PDB entry 8ZC3 | electron microscopy, 4.69 A resolution (low resolution: residue-level contacts below are approximate; hydrogen-bond / salt-bridge calls are withheld) | chains A and C of the 9 polymer chains in the assembly

# Chain A (and C)
Molecule: Spike glycoprotein
Organism: Severe acute respiratory syndrome coronavirus 2
Notes: chain C of this document is another copy of the same molecule, construct and numbering; everything in this record applies to it too
UniProtKB: P0DTC2 (SPIKE_SARS2); aligned to UniProt positions 14-1202 over residues 17-1211 (the alignment contains insertions or deletions, so no single offset holds)
Sequence (1238 residues; numbered 17 to 1260; 6 numbers in that range are skipped by the numbering (no residue carries them; nothing is unmodelled there); the number before each row is that of its first residue):
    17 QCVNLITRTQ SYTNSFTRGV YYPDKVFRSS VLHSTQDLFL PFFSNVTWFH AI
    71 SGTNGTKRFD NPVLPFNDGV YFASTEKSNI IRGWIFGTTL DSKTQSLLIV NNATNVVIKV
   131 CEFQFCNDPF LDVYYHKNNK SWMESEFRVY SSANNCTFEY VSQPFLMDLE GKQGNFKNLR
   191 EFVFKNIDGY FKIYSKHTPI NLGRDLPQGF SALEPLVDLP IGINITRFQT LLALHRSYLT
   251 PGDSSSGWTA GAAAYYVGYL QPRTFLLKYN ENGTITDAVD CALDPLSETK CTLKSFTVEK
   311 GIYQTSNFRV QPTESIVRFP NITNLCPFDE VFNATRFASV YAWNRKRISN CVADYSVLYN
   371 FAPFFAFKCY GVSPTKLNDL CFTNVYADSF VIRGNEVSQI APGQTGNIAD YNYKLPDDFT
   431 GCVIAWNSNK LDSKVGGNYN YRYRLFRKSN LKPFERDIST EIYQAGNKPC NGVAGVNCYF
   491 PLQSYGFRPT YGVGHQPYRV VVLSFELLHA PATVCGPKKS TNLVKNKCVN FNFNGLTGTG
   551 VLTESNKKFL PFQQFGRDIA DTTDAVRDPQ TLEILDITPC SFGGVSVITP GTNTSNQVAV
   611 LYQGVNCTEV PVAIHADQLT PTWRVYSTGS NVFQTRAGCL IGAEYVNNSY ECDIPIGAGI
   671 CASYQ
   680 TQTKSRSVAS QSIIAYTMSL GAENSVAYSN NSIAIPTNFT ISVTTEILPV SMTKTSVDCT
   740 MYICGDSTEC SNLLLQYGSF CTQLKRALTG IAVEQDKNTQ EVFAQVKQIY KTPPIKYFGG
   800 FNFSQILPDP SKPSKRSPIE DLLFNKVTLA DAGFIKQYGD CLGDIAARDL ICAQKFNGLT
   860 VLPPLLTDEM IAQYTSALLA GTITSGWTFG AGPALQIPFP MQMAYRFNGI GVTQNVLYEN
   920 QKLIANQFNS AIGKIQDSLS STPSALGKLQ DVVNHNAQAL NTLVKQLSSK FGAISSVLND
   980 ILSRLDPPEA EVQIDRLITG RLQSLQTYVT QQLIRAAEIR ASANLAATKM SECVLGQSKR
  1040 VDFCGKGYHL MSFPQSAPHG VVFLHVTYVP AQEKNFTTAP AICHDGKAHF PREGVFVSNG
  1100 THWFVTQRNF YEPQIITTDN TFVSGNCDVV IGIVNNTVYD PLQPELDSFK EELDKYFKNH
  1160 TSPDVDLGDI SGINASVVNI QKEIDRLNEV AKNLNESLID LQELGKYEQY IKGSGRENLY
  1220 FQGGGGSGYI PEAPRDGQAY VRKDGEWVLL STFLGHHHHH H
Disordered / not traced: 17-26, 71-81, 96-99, 143-153, 161-167, 177-186, 211-214, 246-261, 621-640, 680-690, 828-855, 1148-1260
Disulfide bonds: Cys291-Cys301, Cys336-Cys361, Cys379-Cys432, Cys391-Cys525, Cys480-Cys488, Cys538-Cys590, Cys617-Cys649, Cys662-Cys671, Cys738-Cys760, Cys743-Cys749, Cys1032-Cys1043, Cys1082-Cys1126
Glycans and other covalent adducts: N-acetylglucosamine (NAG) linked to Asn61, Asn234, Asn282, Asn331, Asn603, Asn616, Asn657, Asn709, Asn717, Asn801, Asn1074, Asn1098, Asn1134
Differences from the reference sequence: variant Ile22 (Thr19 in P0DTC2), Ser27 (Ala in P0DTC2), Asp142 (Gly in P0DTC2), Gly213 (Val in P0DTC2), Asp339 (Gly in P0DTC2), Phe371 (Ser in P0DTC2), Pro373 (Ser in P0DTC2), Phe375 (Ser in P0DTC2), Ala376 (Thr in P0DTC2), Asn405 (Asp in P0DTC2), Ser408 (Arg in P0DTC2), Asn417 (Lys in P0DTC2), Lys440 (Asn in P0DTC2), Arg452 (Leu in P0DTC2), Asn477 (Ser in P0DTC2), Lys478 (Thr in P0DTC2), Ala484 (Glu in P0DTC2), Val486 (Phe in P0DTC2), Arg498 (Gln in P0DTC2), Tyr501 (Asn in P0DTC2), His505 (Tyr in P0DTC2), Gly614 (Asp in P0DTC2), Tyr655 (His in P0DTC2), Lys683 (Asn679 in P0DTC2), Lys764 (Asn in P0DTC2), Tyr796 (Asp in P0DTC2), His954 (Gln in P0DTC2), Lys969 (Asn in P0DTC2); engineered mutation Pro817 (Phe in P0DTC2), Pro892 (Ala in P0DTC2), Pro899 (Ala in P0DTC2), Pro942 (Ala in P0DTC2), Pro986 (Lys in P0DTC2), Pro987 (Val in P0DTC2); expression tag (1212-1260)
UniProt features mapped onto this chain:
  - glycosylation: Asn20 (N-linked (GlcNAc...) (complex) asparagine)

# Interface between chain A and chain C
Contacting residue pairs (138; chain A residue first):
  Gln314(A) - Lys764(C)
  Asn317(A) - Asp737(C)
  Arg319(A) - Met740(C)
  Arg319(A) - Asp745(C)
  Arg357(A) - Tyr200(C)
  Arg357(A) - Pro230(C)
  Gly381(A) - Leu984(C)
  Val382(A) - Arg983(C)
  Val382(A) - Asp985(C)
  Ser383(A) - Arg983(C)
  Ser383(A) - Leu984(C)
  Ser383(A) - Asp985(C)
  Pro384(A) - Asp985(C)
  Thr385(A) - Asp985(C)
  Lys386(A) - Leu981(C)
  Lys386(A) - Ser982(C)
  Lys386(A) - Leu984(C)
  Lys386(A) - Pro986(C)
  Asp389(A) - Ser982(C)
  Leu390(A) - Arg983(C)
  Asn394(A) - Tyr200(C)
  Asn405(A) - Phe375(C)
  Gly416(A) - Ala376(C)
  Gly416(A) - Phe377(C)
  Asn417(A) - Phe374(C)
  Asn460(A) - Thr385(C)
  Asn487(A) - Asn370(C)
  Tyr489(A) - Asn370(C)
  Gly504(A) - Val503(C)
  Leu517(A) - Arg983(C)
  Thr547(A) - Asn978(C)
  Gly548(A) - Asn978(C)
  Lys558(A) - Phe43(C)
  Phe559(A) - Phe43(C)
  Leu560(A) - Glu224(C)
  Phe562(A) - Lys41(C)
  Phe562(A) - Pro225(C)
  Gln563(A) - Lys41(C)
  Gln563(A) - Val42(C)
  Gln563(A) - Phe43(C)
  Phe565(A) - Lys41(C)
  Phe565(A) - Val42(C)
  Phe565(A) - Phe43(C)
  Gly566(A) - Val42(C)
  Gly566(A) - Phe43(C)
  Arg567(A) - Val42(C)
  Arg567(A) - Phe43(C)
  Ile569(A) - Val47(C)
  Ile569(A) - Asn960(C)
  Ile569(A) - Lys964(C)
  Ala570(A) - Val963(C)
  Ala570(A) - Ser967(C)
  Asp571(A) - Ser967(C)
  Phe592(A) - Met740(C)
  Phe592(A) - Asn856(C)
  Gln613(A) - Leu861(C)
  Ala647(A) - Pro862(C)
  Pro665(A) - Leu864(C)
  Ile666(A) - Leu864(C)
  Gly667(A) - Pro863(C)
  Gly667(A) - Leu864(C)
  Ala668(A) - Pro863(C)
  Ala668(A) - Leu864(C)
  Gly669(A) - Leu864(C)
  Leu699(A) - Ile788(C)
  Leu699(A) - Tyr873(C)
  Ala701(A) - Gln787(C)
  Ala701(A) - Ile788(C)
  Glu702(A) - Ile788(C)
  Glu702(A) - Lys790(C)
  Asn703(A) - Gln787(C)
  Asn703(A) - Ile788(C)
  Asn703(A) - Tyr789(C)
  Ser704(A) - Lys790(C)
  Val705(A) - Thr883(C)
  Val705(A) - Leu894(C)
  Val705(A) - Gln895(C)
  Ala706(A) - Gln895(C)
  Tyr707(A) - Phe797(C)
  Tyr707(A) - Thr883(C)
  Tyr707(A) - Pro897(C)
  Tyr707(A) - Phe898(C)
  Asn709(A) - Tyr796(C)
  Ser711(A) - Gln895(C)
  Ser711(A) - Pro897(C)
  Ile712(A) - Gln895(C)
  Ile712(A) - Ile896(C)
  Ala713(A) - Leu894(C)
  Ala713(A) - Gln895(C)
  Pro715(A) - Leu894(C)
  Lys947(A) - Lys776(C)
  Gln957(A) - Arg765(C)
  Thr961(A) - Ser758(C)
  Thr961(A) - Gln762(C)
  Gln965(A) - Tyr756(C)
  Gln965(A) - Gly757(C)
  Gln965(A) - Ser758(C)
  Lys969(A) - Gln755(C)
  Phe970(A) - Gln755(C)
  Phe970(A) - Tyr756(C)
  Gly971(A) - Gln755(C)
  Pro987(A) - Gly413(C)
  Arg995(A) - Asp994(C)
  Gln1002(A) - Gln1002(C)
  Gln1002(A) - Gln1005(C)
  Thr1006(A) - Phe759(C)
  Thr1006(A) - Gln762(C)
  Thr1006(A) - Gln1005(C)
  Thr1009(A) - Thr1009(C)
  Gln1010(A) - Gln762(C)
  Ile1013(A) - Leu1012(C)
  Lys1038(A) - Lys1038(C)
  Arg1039(A) - Glu1031(C)
  Arg1039(A) - Arg1039(C)
  Val1040(A) - Ser1030(C)
  Val1040(A) - Leu1034(C)
  Asp1041(A) - Ser1030(C)
  Gly1046(A) - Ala890(C)
  Tyr1047(A) - Thr887(C)
  Tyr1047(A) - Ala890(C)
  Val1068(A) - Ala890(C)
  Pro1069(A) - Pro892(C)
  Asn1074(A) - Gln895(C)
  Pro1079(A) - Met900(C)
  Phe1089(A) - Asn914(C)
  Phe1089(A) - Tyr917(C)
  Pro1090(A) - Gln913(C)
  Arg1091(A) - Asn907(C)
  Val1094(A) - Tyr904(C)
  Arg1107(A) - Tyr904(C)
  Ser1123(A) - Asn914(C)
  Val1128(A) - Tyr917(C)
  Val1129(A) - Tyr917(C)
  Leu1141(A) - Leu1141(C)
  Leu1141(A) - Leu1145(C)
  Glu1144(A) - Leu1145(C)
  Leu1145(A) - Leu1145(C)
  Leu1145(A) - Ser1147(C)
Also at the interface, not in a pair above, chain A (112 interface residues in all): Gln52, Thr315, Gln321, Cys379, Thr415, Leu518, Thr549, Met697, Gly700, Ser968, Ala972, Asp985, Gln1005, Phe1042, Lys1045, Tyr1067, Ala1070, Glu1072, Ala1078, Val1122, Ile1130, Asp1146
Also at the interface, not in a pair above, chain C (99 interface residues in all): Tyr38, Arg44, Asp198, Glu281, Asn282, Lys378, Leu754, Pro792, Leu858, Leu865, Thr866, Met869, Gln872, Gly891, Ala893, Glu918, Gln920, Thr1027, Gln1113, Glu1144

# Summary
The interface between chain A and chain C involves 112 residues on one side and 99 on the other.
N-acetylglucosamine is covalently linked to Asn61(A), Asn234(A), Asn282(A), Asn331(A), Asn603(A) and Asn616(A)
and 7 more.
Chain A and chain C are both Spike glycoprotein (Severe acute respiratory syndrome coronavirus 2); the
structure, SARS-CoV-2 Omicron BA.4 spike trimer (6P) in complex with 3 D1F6 Fabs (1 RBD up), was determined by
electron microscopy (same publication as 8ZBY, 8ZBZ, 8ZC0, 8ZC1, 8ZC2, 8ZC4, 8ZC5 and 8ZC6).
